Entry 6BBS (X-ray diffraction, 2.00 A resolution); this record covers chain A.

[Chain A]
Molecule: Carbonic anhydrase 2
From: Homo sapiens
Notes: EC 4.2.1.1
UniProt: P00918 (CAH2_HUMAN); the author numbering skips numbers that UniProt does not, so the offset changes along the chain: 1-125 = UniProt 1-125; 127-261 = UniProt 126-260
Amino-acid sequence (260 residues; row label = number of the first residue in the row; note: 1 number in that range is skipped by the numbering (no residue carries it; nothing is unmodelled there)):
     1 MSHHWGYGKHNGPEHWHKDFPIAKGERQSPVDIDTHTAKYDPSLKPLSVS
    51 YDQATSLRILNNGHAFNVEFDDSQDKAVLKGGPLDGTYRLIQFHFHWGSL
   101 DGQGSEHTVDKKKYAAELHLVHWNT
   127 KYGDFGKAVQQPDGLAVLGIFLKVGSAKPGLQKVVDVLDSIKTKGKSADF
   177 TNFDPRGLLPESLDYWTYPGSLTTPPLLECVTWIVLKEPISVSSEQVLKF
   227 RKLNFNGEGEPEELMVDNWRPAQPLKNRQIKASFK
Not modelled in the structure: 1-3
Ion coordination: Zn2+: His94, His96, His119 (together with Brinzolamide)
Residues lining bound ligands: Brinzolamide (BZ1; (+)-4-ethylamino-3,4-dihydro-2-(methoxy)propyl-2H-thieno[3,2-e]-1,2-thiazine-6-sulfonamide-1,1-dioxide): Trp5, Asn62, Ile91, Gln92, His94, His96, His119, Val121, Phe131, Leu141, Val143, Leu198, Thr199, Thr200, Pro201, Trp209
Swiss-Prot annotation at these positions:
  - active site: His64 (Proton donor/acceptor)
  - binding site (Zn(2+)): His94, His96, His119
  - binding site (substrate): Thr199, Thr200
  - site: Tyr7 (Fine-tunes the proton-transfer properties of H-64), Asn62 (Fine-tunes the proton-transfer properties of H-64), Asn67 (Fine-tunes the proton-transfer properties of H-64), Gln92 (Involved in the binding of some activators, including histamine and L-histidine)
  - modified residue: Ser2 (N-acetylserine), Ser166 (Phosphoserine), Ser173 (Phosphoserine)

[In short]
Ligands of chain A: Brinzolamide. The Zn2+ site is built by His94, His96 and His119. From UniProt: active-site
residue His64, 3 Zn2+-binding residues and substrate-binding residues Thr199 and Thr200.
Chain A is Carbonic anhydrase 2 (Homo sapiens); the structure, Joint X-ray/neutron structure of human carbonic
anhydrase II in complex with brinzolamide, was determined by X-ray diffraction (same publication as 6BC9 and
6BCC).
